PDB entry 8V41 | electron microscopy, 5.60 A resolution (low resolution: residue-level contacts below are approximate; hydrogen-bond / salt-bridge calls are withheld) | chains R and N of the 42 polymer chains in the assembly

# Chain R
Molecule: Tri-2 (CD1371)
Organism: Clostridioides difficile
UniProt: A0A1X9JZB1 (A0A1X9JZB1_CLODI); residue numbers follow UniProt; this construct covers 1-350
Chain sequence (350 residues; numbered 1 to 350; the number before each row is that of its first residue):
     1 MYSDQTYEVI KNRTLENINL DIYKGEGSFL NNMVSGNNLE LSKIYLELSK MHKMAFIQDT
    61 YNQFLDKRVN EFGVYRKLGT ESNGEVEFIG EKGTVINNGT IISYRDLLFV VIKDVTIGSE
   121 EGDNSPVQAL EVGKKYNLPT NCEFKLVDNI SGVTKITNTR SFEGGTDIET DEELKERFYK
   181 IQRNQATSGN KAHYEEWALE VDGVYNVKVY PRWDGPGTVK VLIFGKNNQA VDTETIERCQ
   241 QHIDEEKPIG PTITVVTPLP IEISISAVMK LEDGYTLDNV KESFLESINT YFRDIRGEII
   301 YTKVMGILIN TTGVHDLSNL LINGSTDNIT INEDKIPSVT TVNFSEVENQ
Disordered / not traced: 347-350

# Chain N
Molecule: Tri-1 (CD1372)
Organism: Clostridioides difficile
UniProt: A0A1X9JZH3 (A0A1X9JZH3_CLODI); residue numbers follow UniProt; this construct covers 1-232
Chain sequence (232 residues; each row starts with the number of its first residue):
     1 MKLIDKLPSF DRNYIVEEIQ GAYDTELNIL KEDIDDTFNQ LFVDTATWGL DMWEDILCIE
    61 KKELDFDTRR SNIKAKMRSR GTSTIEVIKS ICEAYTKSET DIKVYSDEFT FVLSFIANNC
   121 DYKTLLDCSD MIERVKPAHL LHYLEPIILD KSMVYCGGGM VCSEEVKVHP YFEPIIKCSA
   181 VVNCGAGMIS REEIKVYPLS IKCIENNCKI NIAIANDTGV ENVVVYPKSE VV
Disordered / not traced: 149-232

# Chain R / chain N interface
Residue-residue contacts (64):
  Met1(R) - Asp33(N)
  Met1(R) - Trp48(N)
  Tyr2(R) - Thr37(N)
  Tyr2(R) - Gln40(N)
  Tyr2(R) - Trp48(N)
  Asn17(R) - Ala22(N)
  Leu20(R) - Glu18(N)
  Met33(R) - Tyr23(N)
  Val34(R) - Tyr23(N)
  Asn37(R) - Tyr23(N)
  Leu41(R) - Glu26(N)
  Leu41(R) - Leu30(N)
  Ile44(R) - Leu30(N)
  Tyr45(R) - Leu30(N)
  Tyr45(R) - Asp33(N)
  Leu48(R) - Thr37(N)
  His52(R) - Gln40(N)
  His52(R) - Trp48(N)
  Phe56(R) - Gly49(N)
  Phe56(R) - Met52(N)
  Phe56(R) - Trp53(N)
  Phe56(R) - Ile56(N)
  Phe72(R) - Met77(N)
  Tyr179(R) - Cys58(N)
  Gln182(R) - Ile56(N)
  Gln182(R) - Leu57(N)
  Gln182(R) - Cys58(N)
  Gln182(R) - Lys76(N)
  Arg183(R) - Cys58(N)
  Asn184(R) - Lys76(N)
  Gln185(R) - Arg134(N)
  Ala186(R) - Arg80(N)
  Thr187(R) - Arg80(N)
  Thr187(R) - Gly81(N)
  Ser188(R) - Arg80(N)
  Ser188(R) - Gly81(N)
  Gly189(R) - Pro137(N)
  Asn190(R) - Arg134(N)
  Asn190(R) - Val135(N)
  Asn190(R) - Lys136(N)
  Lys191(R) - Arg134(N)
  Lys191(R) - Ala138(N)
  Ala192(R) - Arg134(N)
  His193(R) - Arg80(N)
  Pro211(R) - Glu133(N)
  Pro211(R) - Ala138(N)
  Arg212(R) - Glu133(N)
  Arg212(R) - Lys136(N)
  Arg212(R) - Ala138(N)
  Arg212(R) - His139(N)
  Arg212(R) - Leu140(N)
  Arg212(R) - Leu141(N)
  Arg212(R) - His142(N)
  Gly215(R) - His139(N)
  Pro216(R) - Glu108(N)
  Pro216(R) - Phe109(N)
  Pro216(R) - Leu141(N)
  Gly217(R) - Phe109(N)
  Gly217(R) - His139(N)
  Thr218(R) - His139(N)
  Val219(R) - His139(N)
  Pro248(R) - His139(N)
  Gly250(R) - Phe109(N)
  Pro251(R) - His139(N)
Interface residues without a listed pair, chain R (42 interface residues in all): Arg13, Thr14, Ala55, Phe178, Tyr194
Interface residues without a listed pair, chain N (35 interface residues in all): Ile29, Asp36, Leu41, Ser83

# Overview
42 residues of chain R and 35 residues of chain N are in contact.
Chain R is Tri-2 (CD1371) and chain N is Tri-1 (CD1372), both from Clostridioides difficile; the structure,
CryoEM Structure of Diffocin - postcontracted - Baseplate - transitional state, was determined by electron
microscopy together with 8V3T, 8V3W, 8V3X, 8V3Z, 8V40 and 8V43 from the same study.
